Entry 3M9K (X-ray diffraction, 1.50 A resolution); this record covers chain A.

Chain A:
Molecule: Thioredoxin
Organism: Homo sapiens
UniProtKB: P10599 (THIO_HUMAN); residues 1-105 here = UniProt positions 1-105
Amino-acid sequence (105 residues; numbered 1 to 105; the number before each row is that of its first residue):
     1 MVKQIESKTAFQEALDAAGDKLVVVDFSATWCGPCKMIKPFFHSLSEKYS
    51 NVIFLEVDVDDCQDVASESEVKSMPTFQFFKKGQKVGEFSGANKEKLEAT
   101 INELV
Disulfides: Cys-32/Cys-35
Construct notes: engineered mutation Ser-69 (Cys in P10599), Ser-73 (Cys in P10599)
UniProt features mapped onto this chain:
  - active site (Nucleophile): Cys-32, Cys-35
  - site: Asp-26 (Deprotonates C-terminal active site Cys), Gly-33 (Contributes to redox potential value), Pro-34 (Contributes to redox potential value)
  - modified residue: Lys-3 (N6-acetyllysine), Lys-8 (N6-succinyllysine), Lys-39 (N6-acetyllysine), Cys-62 (S-nitrosocysteine), Lys-94 (N6-acetyllysine)
  - mutagenesis: Cys-32 (C32S: Loses its reducing activity, interaction with APEX1 and transcription activation; when associated with S-35), Cys-35 (C35S: Loses its reducing activity, interaction with APEX1 and transcription activation; when associated with S-32), Asp-60 (D60N: Loss of pH-dependence of dimerization), Cys-62 (C62S: Retains its reducing activity. Retains interaction with APEX1 and transcription activation; when associated with S-69 and S-73), Glu-70 (E70A: Strongly reduced interaction with CASP3; when associated with A-72), Lys-72 (K72A: Strongly reduced interaction with CASP3; when associated with A-70)

Overview:
Curated annotation (UniProt) lists active-site residues Cys-32 and Cys-35 and 6 mutagenesis sites.
Chain A is Thioredoxin (Homo sapiens); the structure, Crystal structure of human thioredoxin C69/73S
double-mutant, oxidized form, was determined by X-ray diffraction, deposited together with 3M9J.
